2AUT - chains A and D of the 4 polymer chains in the assembly; structure by X-ray diffraction, 2.25 A resolution.

Chain A (and D):
Name: AphA
From: Salmonella typhimurium
Notes: EC 3.1.3.2; chain D of this document is another copy of the same molecule, construct and numbering; everything in this record applies to it too
UniProtKB: P58683 (APHA_SALTY); residues 1-214 here correspond to UniProt positions 24-237 (UniProt number = residue number + 23)
Amino-acid sequence (214 residues; row label = number of the first residue in the row):
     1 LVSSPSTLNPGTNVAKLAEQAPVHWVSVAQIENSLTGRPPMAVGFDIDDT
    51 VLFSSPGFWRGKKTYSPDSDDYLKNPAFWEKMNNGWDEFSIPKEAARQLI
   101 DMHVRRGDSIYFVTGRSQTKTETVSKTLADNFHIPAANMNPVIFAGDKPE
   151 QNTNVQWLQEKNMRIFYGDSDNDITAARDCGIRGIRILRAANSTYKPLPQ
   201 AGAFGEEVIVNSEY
Not modelled in the structure: 1-6 (chain D: 1-4)
Construct notes: engineered mutation Asn154 (Lys177 in P58683)
Curated features (UniProtKB/Swiss-Prot):
  - active site: Asp46 (Nucleophile), Asp48 (Proton donor)
  - binding site (Mg(2+)): Asp46, Asp48, Asp169
  - binding site (substrate): Thr114, Gly115

Chain A / chain D interface:
Pairs across the interface (42):
  Asn9(A) - Gly202(D)
  Asn9(A) - Ala203(D)
  Asn9(A) - Gly205(D)
  Pro10(A) - Pro22(D)
  Pro10(A) - Gln200(D)  hydrogen bond (backbone-side chain)
  Gly11(A) - Ala21(D)
  Gly11(A) - Gln200(D)  hydrogen bond (backbone-side chain)
  Gly11(A) - Ala201(D)
  Gly11(A) - Gly202(D)
  Thr12(A) - Trp25(D)
  Thr12(A) - Pro199(D)
  Thr12(A) - Gln200(D)
  Thr12(A) - Ala201(D)  hydrogen bond (backbone-backbone)
  Asn13(A) - Leu198(D)
  Asn13(A) - Pro199(D)
  Asn13(A) - Gln200(D)  hydrogen bond
  Val14(A) - Arg189(D)
  Val14(A) - Ala191(D)
  Val14(A) - Glu213(D)
  Ala15(A) - Leu198(D)  hydrophobic
  Leu17(A) - Trp25(D)  hydrophobic
  Ala21(A) - Gly11(D)
  Pro22(A) - Pro10(D)  hydrophobic
  Val23(A) - Gly11(D)
  Trp25(A) - Thr12(D)
  Trp25(A) - Leu17(D)  hydrophobic
  Arg189(A) - Val14(D)
  Ala191(A) - Val14(D)
  Leu198(A) - Asn13(D)
  Leu198(A) - Ala15(D)  hydrophobic
  Pro199(A) - Thr12(D)
  Pro199(A) - Asn13(D)
  Gln200(A) - Pro10(D)  hydrogen bond (side chain-backbone)
  Gln200(A) - Gly11(D)
  Gln200(A) - Thr12(D)
  Gln200(A) - Asn13(D)  hydrogen bond
  Gln200(A) - Lys16(D)  hydrogen bond
  Ala201(A) - Gly11(D)
  Ala201(A) - Thr12(D)  hydrogen bond (backbone-backbone)
  Gly202(A) - Asn9(D)
  Ala203(A) - Asn9(D)
  Glu213(A) - Val14(D)
Also at the interface, not in a pair above, chain A (24 interface residues in all): Leu188, Ala190, Gly205
Also at the interface, not in a pair above, chain D (26 interface residues in all): Val23, Leu188, Ala190, Phe204

Overview:
Chain A and chain D form an interface of 24 and 26 residues respectively, with 8 hydrogen bonds. Polar
contacts include Pro10(A)-Gln200(D), Gly11(A)-Gln200(D) and Asn13(A)-Gln200(D). From UniProt: active-site
residues Asp46(A) and Asp48(A), 3 Mg2+-binding residues and substrate-binding residues Thr114(A) and Gly115(A)
on chain A.
Both chains are AphA (Salmonella typhimurium). Entry 2AUT (Crystal structure of Lys154Asn mutant of mature
AphA of S. typhimurium) was determined by X-ray diffraction, deposited together with 1Z88 and 1Z5G.
